PDB entry 8Y0Q | electron microscopy, 2.44 A resolution | chains 1 and 3 of the 6 polymer chains in the assembly

== Chain 1 ==
Molecule: VP1 of capsid protein
Source organism: Foot-and-mouth disease virus O
UniProt: A0A1P8DYS7 (A0A1P8DYS7_9PICO); numbering as in UniProt (aligned over 1-213)
Chain sequence (213 residues; row label = number of the first residue in the row):
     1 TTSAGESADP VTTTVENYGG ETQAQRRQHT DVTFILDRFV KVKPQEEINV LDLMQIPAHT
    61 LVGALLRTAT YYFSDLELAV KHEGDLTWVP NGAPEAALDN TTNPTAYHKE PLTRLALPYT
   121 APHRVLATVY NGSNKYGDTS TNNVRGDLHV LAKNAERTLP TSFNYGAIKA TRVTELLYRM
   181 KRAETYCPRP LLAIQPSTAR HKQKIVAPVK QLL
Unresolved in the structure: 133-157, 210-213
Differences from the reference sequence: conflict T33 (Ala in A0A1P8DYS7), E47 (Gln in A0A1P8DYS7), T141 (Ala in A0A1P8DYS7), I194 (Thr in A0A1P8DYS7), A199 (Asp in A0A1P8DYS7), V209 (Ala in A0A1P8DYS7)

== Chain 3 ==
Molecule: VP3 of capsid protein
Source organism: Foot-and-mouth disease virus O
UniProt: A0A1C6ZW66 (A0A1C6ZW66_9PICO); residues 1-220 here correspond to UniProt positions 304-523 (UniProt number = residue number + 303)
Chain sequence (220 residues; numbered 1 to 220; the number before each row is that of its first residue):
     1 GIFPVACSDG YGGLVTTDPK TADPVYGKVF NPPRNLLPGR FTNLLDVAEA CPTFLRFDSD
    61 VPYVTTKTDS DRKLVQFDLS LAAKHMSNTF LAGLAQYYTQ YSGTINLHFM FTGPTDAKAR
   121 YMVAYAPPGM EPPTTPEAAA HCIHAEWDTG LNSKFTFSIP YLSAADYAYT ASDVAETTNV
   181 QGWVCLFQIT HGKADGDALV VLASAGKDFD LRLPVDARAQ
Unresolved in the structure: 220
Differences from the reference sequence: conflict R56 (His359 in A0A1C6ZW66), K73 (Val376 in A0A1C6ZW66), V75 (Ala378 in A0A1C6ZW66), T134 (Lys437 in A0A1C6ZW66), A219 (Thr522 in A0A1C6ZW66)

== Chain 1 / chain 3 interface ==
Residue-residue contacts (159; chain 1 residue first):
  T1(1) with K154(3); F155(3); T156(3), hydrogen bond (backbone-backbone)
  T2(1) with N152(3), hydrogen bond; K154(3); F155(3)
  S3(1) with N152(3); S153(3), hydrogen bond (backbone-backbone); K154(3), hydrogen bond (backbone-backbone)
  A4(1) with S153(3), hydrogen bond (backbone-side chain)
  G5(1) with K154(3)
  E6(1) with M110(3); S153(3), hydrogen bond
  P10(1) with A50(3)
  V11(1) with H108(3); T156(3)
  T12(1) with N106(3), hydrogen bond; A205(3); G206(3); K207(3)
  T13(1) with N106(3), hydrogen bond (backbone-side chain); T156(3); S158(3), hydrogen bond
  T14(1) with S158(3), hydrogen bond (backbone-side chain); K207(3)
  V15(1) with T104(3); P160(3), hydrophobic
  Y18(1) with I143(3), hydrophobic; F157(3), hydrophobic; S158(3), hydrogen bond (side chain-backbone); P160(3)
  T22(1) with K207(3); D208(3)
  Q23(1) with D208(3)
  A24(1) with D210(3)
  Q25(1) with K207(3); D210(3)
  R26(1) with D210(3), hydrogen bond (backbone-side chain)
  R27(1) with N43(3), hydrogen bond (backbone-side chain); L45(3); E49(3), salt bridge; G206(3), hydrogen bond (side chain-backbone); K207(3), hydrogen bond (side chain-backbone); F209(3), hydrogen bond (side chain-backbone); D210(3), salt bridge
  H29(1) with Y98(3), hydrogen bond (backbone-side chain); L211(3); R212(3); L213(3), hydrogen bond (side chain-backbone); P214(3)
  T30(1) with N43(3), hydrogen bond; L44(3), hydrogen bond (backbone-backbone); L45(3); Y98(3); L211(3)
  D31(1) with T42(3); N43(3)
  V32(1) with F41(3); T42(3), hydrogen bond (backbone-backbone)
  I35(1) with Y98(3); P214(3), hydrophobic
  R38(1) with T17(3)
  F39(1) with T16(3)
  H59(1) with Y97(3); D216(3); R218(3), hydrogen bond; A219(3)
  T60(1) with Y97(3); D216(3)
  L61(1) with Y97(3), hydrophobic; V215(3); D216(3), hydrogen bond (backbone-side chain)
  A64(1) with Y97(3)
  L65(1) with L44(3), hydrophobic
  F73(1) with N31(3); R34(3)
  E77(1) with T21(3); A22(3), hydrogen bond (side chain-backbone)
  W88(1) with Y26(3), hydrophobic
  P90(1) with Y26(3)
  P104(1) with Y26(3), hydrophobic
  L112(1) with L14(3), hydrophobic
  R114(1) with L14(3); D18(3), salt bridge; K20(3); T21(3); A22(3)
  L115(1) with A22(3); V25(3), hydrophobic
  A116(1) with A22(3); D23(3), hydrogen bond (backbone-backbone); P24(3); V25(3)
  L117(1) with V25(3), hydrophobic
  P118(1) with Y26(3)
  Y119(1) with V29(3); N31(3)
  H123(1) with P32(3)
  R124(1) with P32(3); P33(3); R34(3); L37(3)
  V125(1) with R34(3); L37(3), hydrophobic
  R179(1) with D18(3), salt bridge; K20(3)
  K181(1) with T21(3)
  R182(1) with N31(3)
  E184(1) with R34(3), salt bridge; R40(3)
  T185(1) with R40(3); F41(3), hydrogen bond (side chain-backbone)
  Y186(1) with L37(3), hydrophobic; P38(3); G39(3); R40(3); F41(3)
  C187(1) with G39(3), hydrogen bond (backbone-backbone)
  P188(1) with F41(3), hydrophobic; V47(3), hydrophobic
  L191(1) with T89(3); F90(3), hydrophobic; G93(3); L94(3)
  L192(1) with Q96(3), hydrogen bond (backbone-side chain)
  A193(1) with A92(3); Q96(3)
  I194(1) with Q96(3); A219(3)
  Q195(1) with R56(3); D60(3), hydrogen bond; K84(3); S87(3)
  P196(1) with K84(3), hydrogen bond (backbone-side chain); S87(3)
  T198(1) with K84(3)
  A199(1) with A83(3); K84(3), hydrogen bond (backbone-backbone)
  R200(1) with D78(3), salt bridge; S80(3); A82(3); A83(3); S172(3); E176(3), hydrogen bond (side chain-backbone); T177(3), hydrogen bond (side chain-backbone); T178(3); N179(3)
  H201(1) with A82(3), hydrogen bond (backbone-backbone); S172(3), hydrogen bond (backbone-side chain)
  K202(1) with S172(3); D173(3); V174(3); E176(3)
  Q203(1) with S172(3), hydrogen bond (backbone-backbone); D173(3); V174(3), hydrogen bond (backbone-backbone)
  I205(1) with A171(3); S172(3); D173(3), hydrogen bond (backbone-side chain)
Other interface residues (no listed pair), chain 1 (78 interface residues in all): D9, A58, T68, A69, A79, A121, P122, L177, R189, S197, K204
Other interface residues (no listed pair), chain 3 (85 interface residues in all): P19, D46, N88, I159, Y167, A217

== In short ==
78 residues of chain 1 and 85 residues of chain 3 are in contact; the contacts include 38 hydrogen bonds and 6
salt bridges. Polar contacts include R27(1)-E49(3), R27(1)-D210(3) and R114(1)-D18(3).
Chain 1 is VP1 of capsid protein and chain 3 is VP3 of capsid protein, both from Foot-and-mouth disease virus
O; the structure, Complex of FMDV O/18074 and inter-serotype broadly neutralizing antibodies pOA-2, was
determined by electron microscopy (same publication as 8Y0R).
